5L5A - chains K and W of the 28 polymer chains in the assembly; structure by X-ray diffraction, 2.40 A resolution.

[Chain K]
Name: Proteasome subunit beta type-8, Proteasome subunit beta type-5
Organism: Homo sapiens
Notes: EC 3.4.25.1
UniProt: chimeric construct of P28062, P30656: residues 1-138 from P28062 (PSB8_HUMAN) positions 73-210 (UniProt number = residue number + 72); residues 139-211 from P30656 positions 215-287 (UniProt number = residue number + 76)
Amino-acid sequence (211 residues; each row starts with the number of its first residue):
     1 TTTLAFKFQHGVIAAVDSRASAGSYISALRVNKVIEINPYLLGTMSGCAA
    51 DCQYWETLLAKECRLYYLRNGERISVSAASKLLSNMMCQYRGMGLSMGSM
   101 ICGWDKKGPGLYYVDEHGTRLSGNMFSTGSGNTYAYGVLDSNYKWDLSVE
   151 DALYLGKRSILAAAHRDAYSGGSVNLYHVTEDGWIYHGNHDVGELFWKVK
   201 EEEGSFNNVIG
Construct notes: engineered mutation Thr57 (Arg129 in P28062)
Ion coordination: Mg2+ site 1 near Leu82 (its only coordinating residue here); Mg2+ site 2: Ala164, Asp167, Ser170 (shared with Asp204(W) of chain W)
Curated features (UniProtKB/Swiss-Prot):
  - active site: Thr1 (Nucleophile)
Reported in the primary citation:
  - conformationally variable residues (side-chain flip): Met45
  - catalytic residues: Thr1 (citing earlier work)

[Chain W]
Name: Proteasome subunit beta type-3
Organism: Saccharomyces cerevisiae S288c
Notes: EC 3.4.25.1
UniProt: P25451 (PSB3_YEAST); residues 0-204 here correspond to UniProt positions 1-205 (UniProt number = residue number + 1)
Amino-acid sequence (205 residues; each row starts with the number of its first residue; numbering starts at 0):
     0 MSDPSSINGGIVVAMTGKDCVAIACDLRLGSQSLGVSNKFEKIFHYGHVF
    50 LGITGLATDVTTLNEMFRYKTNLYKLKEERAIEPETFTQLVSSSLYERRF
   100 GPYFVGPVVAGINSKSGKPFIAGFDLIGCIDEAKDFIVSGTASDQLFGMC
   150 ESLYEPNLEPEDLFETISQALLNAADRDALSGWGAVVYIIKKDEVVKRYL
   200 KMRQD
Disordered / not traced: 0
Ion coordination: Mg2+: Asp204 (shared with Ala164(K), Asp167(K), Ser170(K) of chain K)
Curated features (UniProtKB/Swiss-Prot):
  - modified residue: Ser30 (Phosphoserine)
  - cross-link: Lys69 (Glycyl lysine isopeptide (Lys-Gly) (interchain with G-Cter in ubiquitin))

[Chain K / chain W interface]
Residue-residue contacts (45; chain K residue first):
  Arg19(K) - Asp204(W)  salt bridge
  Ser24(K) - Thr140(W)
  Ser24(K) - Asp177(W)
  Ser24(K) - Ala178(W)  hydrogen bond (backbone-backbone)
  Tyr25(K) - Gln144(W)
  Tyr25(K) - Arg176(W)
  Ile26(K) - Asp175(W)
  Ile26(K) - Arg176(W)  hydrogen bond (backbone-side chain)
  Ile26(K) - Asp177(W)
  Ile26(K) - Ala178(W)
  Ser27(K) - Arg176(W)  hydrogen bond (backbone-side chain)
  Ala28(K) - Arg176(W)
  Leu29(K) - Asp175(W)
  Leu29(K) - Arg176(W)
  Tyr134(K) - Leu33(W)
  Ala164(K) - Asp204(W)
  His165(K) - Trp182(W)  hydrogen bond (backbone-side chain)
  His165(K) - Gln203(W)  hydrogen bond (side chain-backbone)
  Arg166(K) - Ser32(W)
  Arg166(K) - Gly34(W)  hydrogen bond (side chain-backbone)
  Asp167(K) - Ser32(W)
  Ala168(K) - Arg27(W)
  Ala168(K) - Ser32(W)  hydrogen bond (backbone-backbone)
  Ala168(K) - Ala178(W)
  Tyr169(K) - Ser32(W)
  Tyr169(K) - Ala178(W)  hydrophobic
  Tyr169(K) - Leu179(W)
  Ser170(K) - Asp204(W)
  Gly171(K) - Asp204(W)
  Gly172(K) - Arg202(W)  hydrogen bond (backbone-side chain)
  Gly172(K) - Asp204(W)  hydrogen bond (backbone-side chain)
  Asp191(K) - Arg202(W)  salt bridge
  Val192(K) - Arg202(W)
  Val192(K) - Asp204(W)
  Gly193(K) - Arg202(W)
  Phe196(K) - Gln203(W)
  Trp197(K) - Lys200(W)
  Trp197(K) - Met201(W)
  Trp197(K) - Gln203(W)
  Asn208(K) - Asn37(W)
  Asn208(K) - Lys38(W)  hydrogen bond (backbone-side chain)
  Val209(K) - Asn37(W)
  Val209(K) - Gln203(W)
  Ile210(K) - Lys38(W)
  Gly211(K) - Lys200(W)
Interface residues without a listed pair, chain W (21 interface residues in all): Gln31, Val35

[In short]
26 residues of chain K and 21 residues of chain W are in contact, with 10 hydrogen bonds and 2 salt bridges.
Polar contacts include Arg19(K)-Asp204(W), Asp191(K)-Arg202(W) and Ile26(K)-Arg176(W). Ala164(K), Asp167(K),
Ser170(K) and Asp204(W) coordinate Mg2+. UniProt lists active-site residue Thr1(K) on chain K. From the paper:
the catalytic residue Thr1(K); conformational variability at Met45(K).
Here chain K is Proteasome subunit beta type-8, Proteasome subunit beta type-5 (Homo sapiens) and chain W is
Proteasome subunit beta type-3 (Saccharomyces cerevisiae S288c). Entry 5L5A (Yeast 20S proteasome with human
beta5i (1-138; R57T)) was determined by X-ray diffraction together with 5L52, 5L54, 5L55, 5L5B, 5L5D, 5L5E and
30 further entries from the same study.
